Entry 2C7D (electron microscopy, 8.70 A resolution (very low resolution: no residue pairs are listed; an interface is given only as per-side residue counts)); this record covers chains H and N of the 21 polymer chains in the assembly.

== Chain H (and N) ==
Molecule: 60 kDa chaperonin
From: Escherichia coli
Notes: chain N of this document is another copy of the same molecule, construct and numbering; everything in this record applies to it too
Reference sequence: P0A6F5 (CH60_ECOLI); residues 2-548 here correspond to UniProt positions 1-547 (UniProt number = residue number - 1)
Chain sequence (547 residues; each row starts with the number of its first residue):
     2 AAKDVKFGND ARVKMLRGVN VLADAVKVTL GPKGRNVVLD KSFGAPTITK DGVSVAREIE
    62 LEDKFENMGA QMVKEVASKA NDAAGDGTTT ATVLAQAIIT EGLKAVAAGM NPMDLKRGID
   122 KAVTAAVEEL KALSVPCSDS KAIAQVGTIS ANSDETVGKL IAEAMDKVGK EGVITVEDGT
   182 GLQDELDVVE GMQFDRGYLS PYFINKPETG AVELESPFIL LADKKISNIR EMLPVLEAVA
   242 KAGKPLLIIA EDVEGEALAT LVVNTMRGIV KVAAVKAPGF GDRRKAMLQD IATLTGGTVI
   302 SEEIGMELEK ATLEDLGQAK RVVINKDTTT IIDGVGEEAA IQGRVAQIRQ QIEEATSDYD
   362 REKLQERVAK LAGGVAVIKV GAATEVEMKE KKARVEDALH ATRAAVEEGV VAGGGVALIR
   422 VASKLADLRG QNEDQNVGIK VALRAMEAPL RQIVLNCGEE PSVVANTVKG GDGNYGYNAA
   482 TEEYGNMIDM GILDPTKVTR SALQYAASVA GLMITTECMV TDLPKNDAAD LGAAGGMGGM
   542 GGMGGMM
Unresolved in the structure: 2, 526-548

== How chain H and chain N interact ==
At this resolution (9 A) residue pairs are not listed: 16 residues of chain H and 13 of chain N lie at the interface.

== Summary ==
16 residues of chain H face 13 of chain N across their interface.
Chain H and chain N are both 60 kDa chaperonin (Escherichia coli); the structure, Fitted coordinates for
GroEL-ADP7-GroES Cryo-EM complex (EMD-1181), was determined by electron microscopy together with 2C7C from the
same study.
